5MHC - chains A and P; structure by X-ray diffraction, 1.20 A resolution.

Chain A:
Protein: 14-3-3 protein sigma
From: Homo sapiens
UniProt: P31947 (1433S_HUMAN); residues 1-231 here = UniProt positions 1-231
Chain sequence (236 residues; numbered -4 to 231; the number before each row is that of its first residue; numbers below 1 keep their minus sign (Gly-4 is residue -4)):
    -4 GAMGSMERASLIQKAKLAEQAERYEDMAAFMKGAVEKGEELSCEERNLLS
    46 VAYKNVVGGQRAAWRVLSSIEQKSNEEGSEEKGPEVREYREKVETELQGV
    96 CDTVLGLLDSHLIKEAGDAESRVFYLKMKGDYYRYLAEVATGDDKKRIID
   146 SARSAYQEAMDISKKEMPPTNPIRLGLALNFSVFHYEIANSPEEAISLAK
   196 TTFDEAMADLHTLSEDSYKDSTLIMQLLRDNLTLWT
Disordered / not traced: 72
Differences from the reference sequence: expression tag (-4 to 0)
Ion coordination: Ca2+ near Glu2 (its only coordinating residue here); Mg2+: Glu75, Glu161
Curated features (UniProtKB/Swiss-Prot):
  - site (Interaction with phosphoserine on interacting protein): Arg56, Arg129
  - modified residue (Phosphoserine): Ser5, Ser74

Chain P:
Protein: Lys-leu-met-phe-lys-tpo-glu-gly-pro-asp-ser-asp
Chain sequence (12 residues; each row starts with the number of its first residue):
   382 KLMFKTEGPDSD
Modified residues: Thr387 (phosphothreonine; TPO)

Interface between chain A and chain P:
Contacting residue pairs (33):
  Lys49(A) with Thr387(P); Glu388(P), hydrogen bond (side chain-backbone); Pro390(P), hydrogen bond (side chain-backbone); Ser392(P), hydrogen bond (backbone-side chain)
  Asn50(A) with Pro390(P); Ser392(P)
  Gly53(A) with Ser392(P); Asp393(P)
  Gly54(A) with Ser392(P)
  Arg56(A) with Met384(P); Thr387(P); Asp393(P), salt bridge
  Ala57(A) with Asp393(P)
  Arg60(A) with Met384(P); Asp393(P), salt bridge
  Lys122(A) with Glu388(P), salt bridge
  Arg129(A) with Thr387(P)
  Tyr130(A) with Thr387(P)
  Leu174(A) with Lys386(P); Thr387(P); Glu388(P)
  Asn175(A) with Thr387(P); Glu388(P), hydrogen bond (side chain-backbone)
  Val178(A) with Lys386(P); Thr387(P)
  Tyr181(A) with Phe385(P), hydrophobic
  Glu182(A) with Lys382(P), salt bridge; Phe385(P), hydrogen bond (side chain-backbone)
  Asp225(A) with Lys386(P), salt bridge
  Asn226(A) with Phe385(P); Lys386(P), hydrogen bond (side chain-backbone)
  Leu229(A) with Phe385(P), hydrophobic
  Trp230(A) with Phe385(P)
Also at the interface, not in a pair above, chain A (23 interface residues in all): Val46, Glu133, Gly171, Leu222
Also at the interface, not in a pair above, chain P (11 interface residues in all): Leu383, Gly389

Summary:
The interface between chain A and chain P involves 23 residues on one side and 11 on the other, with 6
hydrogen bonds and 5 salt bridges. Polar pairs include Arg56(A)-Asp393(P), Arg60(A)-Asp393(P) and
Lys122(A)-Glu388(P). Glu75(A) and Glu161(A) coordinate Mg2+.
Here chain A is 14-3-3 protein sigma (Homo sapiens) and chain P is
Lys-leu-met-phe-lys-tpo-glu-gly-pro-asp-ser-asp. Entry 5MHC (Crystal structure of 14-3-3sigma and a p53
C-terminal 12-mer synthetic phosphopeptide) was determined by X-ray diffraction (same publication as 5MXO and
5MOC).
